Entry 7PBM (electron microscopy, 3.20 A resolution); this record covers chains C and D of the 10 polymer chains in the assembly.

Chain C (and D):
Protein: Holliday junction ATP-dependent DNA helicase RuvB
Source organism: Streptococcus thermophilus
Notes: EC 3.6.4.12; chain D of this document is another copy of the same molecule, construct and numbering; everything in this record applies to it too
UniProt: A0A2U2MES7 (A0A2U2MES7_STRTR); residues 19-333 here = UniProt positions 19-333
Chain sequence (315 residues; each row starts with the number of its first residue):
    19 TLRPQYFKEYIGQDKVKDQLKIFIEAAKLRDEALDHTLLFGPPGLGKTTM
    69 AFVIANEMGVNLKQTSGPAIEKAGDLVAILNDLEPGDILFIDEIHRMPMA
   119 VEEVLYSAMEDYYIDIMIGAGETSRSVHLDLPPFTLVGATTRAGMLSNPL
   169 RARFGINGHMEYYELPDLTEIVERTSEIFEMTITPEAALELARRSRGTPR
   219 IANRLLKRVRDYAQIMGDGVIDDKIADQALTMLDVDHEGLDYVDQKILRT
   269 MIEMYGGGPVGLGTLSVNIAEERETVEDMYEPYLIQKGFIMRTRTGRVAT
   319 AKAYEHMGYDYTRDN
Not modelled in the structure: 137-140, 332-333 (chain D: 332-333)
Ion coordination: Mg2+: Thr66 (together with ATP-gamma-S)
Residues lining bound ligands: ATP-gamma-S (AGS; phosphothiophosphoric acid-adenylate ester): Leu20, Arg21, Pro22, Tyr28, Ile29, Pro60, Pro61, Gly62, Leu63, Gly64, Lys65, Thr66, Thr67, Thr159, Tyr181, Ile189, Arg192, Pro217, Arg218, Asn221

How chain C and chain D interact:
Pairs across the interface (27; chain C residue first):
  Gln37(C) with Met250(D)
  Phe41(C) with Arg226(D); Asp229(D)
  Ala44(C) with Asp229(D)
  Arg48(C) with Arg228(D); Asp229(D), salt bridge; Gln232(D)
  Asp53(C) with Arg226(D), salt bridge
  Glu121(C) with Arg114(D), salt bridge
  Glu128(C) with Arg218(D), salt bridge
  Arg160(C) with Glu290(D), salt bridge
  Ala161(C) with Met297(D), hydrophobic
  Gly162(C) with Glu292(D); Thr293(D); Asp296(D)
  Arg169(C) with Met297(D)
  Ala170(C) with Arg218(D)
  Phe172(C) with Arg222(D)
  Gly173(C) with Arg222(D); Arg226(D), hydrogen bond (backbone-side chain)
  Ile174(C) with Arg226(D)
  His177(C) with Glu289(D), salt bridge
  Gln304(C) with Val285(D), hydrogen bond (side chain-backbone); Ala288(D)
  Arg310(C) with Tyr273(D); Thr282(D)
  Arg312(C) with Thr313(D)
Also at the interface, not in a pair above, chain C (28 interface residues in all): Ile40, Glu43, Leu47, Phe58, Pro60, Thr159, Arg171, Glu179, Ile303
Also at the interface, not in a pair above, chain D (28 interface residues in all): Tyr230, Ile233, Met234, Leu251, Tyr260, Val261, Gly281, Asn286, Tyr298

In short:
The chain C/chain D interface involves 28 residues from each chain, with 2 hydrogen bonds and 6 salt bridges.
Polar contacts include Arg48(C)-Asp229(D), Asp53(C)-Arg226(D) and Glu121(C)-Arg114(D). Ligands of chain C:
ATP-gamma-S.
Both chains are Holliday junction ATP-dependent DNA helicase RuvB (Streptococcus thermophilus). Entry 7PBM
(RuvAB branch migration motor complexed to the Holliday junction - RuvB AAA+ state s2 [t2 dataset]) was
determined by electron microscopy, deposited together with 7PBL, 7PBN, 7PBO, 7PBP, 7PBQ, 7PBR and 3 further
entries.
